PDB entry 8WRB | electron microscopy, 2.91 A resolution | chains B and E of the 5 polymer chains in the assembly

Chain B:
Molecule: Guanine nucleotide-binding protein G(I)/G(S)/G(T) subunit beta-1
Organism: Homo sapiens
UniProtKB: P62873 (GBB1_HUMAN); numbering as in UniProt (aligned over 2-340)
Amino-acid sequence (376 residues; each row starts with the number of its first residue; numbers below 1 keep their minus sign (Met-9 is residue -9)):
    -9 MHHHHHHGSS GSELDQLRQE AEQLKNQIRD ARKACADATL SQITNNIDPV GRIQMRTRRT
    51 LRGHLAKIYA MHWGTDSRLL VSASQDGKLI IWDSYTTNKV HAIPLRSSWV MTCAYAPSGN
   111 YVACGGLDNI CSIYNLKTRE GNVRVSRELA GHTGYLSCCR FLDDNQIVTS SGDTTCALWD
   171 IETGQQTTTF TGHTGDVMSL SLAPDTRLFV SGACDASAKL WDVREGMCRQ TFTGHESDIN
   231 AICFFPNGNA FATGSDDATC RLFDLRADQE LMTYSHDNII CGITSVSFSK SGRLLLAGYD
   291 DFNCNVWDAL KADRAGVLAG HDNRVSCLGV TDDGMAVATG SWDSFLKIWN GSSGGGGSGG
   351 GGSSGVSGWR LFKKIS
Unresolved in the structure: -9 to 1, 344-366
Sequence notes: initiating methionine (-9); expression tag (-8 to 1, 341-366)
Curated features (UniProtKB/Swiss-Prot):
  - modified residue: Ser2 (N-acetylserine), His266 (Phosphohistidine)
  - natural variant: Leu30 (L30F: In MRD42; uncertain significance), Arg52 (R52G: In MRD42), Gly64 (G64V: In MRD42), Asp76 (D76E: In MRD42; D76G: In MRD42), Gly77 (G77S: In MRD42), Lys78 (K78R: In MRD42), Ile80 (I80N: In MRD42; I80T: In MRD42), His91 (H91R: In MRD42; uncertain significance), Ala92 (A92T: In MRD42), Pro94 (P94S: In MRD42), Leu95 (L95P: In MRD42), Arg96 (R96L: In MRD42), 5 further natural variant entries in UniProt

Chain E:
Molecule: Antibody fragment scFv16
Organism: synthetic construct
Notes: antibody fragment or engineered binder
Amino-acid sequence (255 residues; numbered 1 to 255; the number before each row is that of its first residue):
     1 DVQLVESGGG LVQPGGSRKL SCSASGFAFS SFGMHWVRQA PEKGLEWVAY ISSGSGTIYY
    61 ADTVKGRFTI SRDDPKNTLF LQMTSLRSED TAMYYCVRSI YYYGSSPFDF WGQGTTLTVS
   121 SGGGGSGGGG SGGGGSDIVM TQATSSVPVT PGESVSISCR SSKSLLHSNG NTYLYWFLQR
   181 PGQSPQLLIY RMSNLASGVP DRFSGSGSGT AFTLTISRLE AEDVGVYYCM QHLEYPLTFG
   241 AGTKLELLEE NLYFQ
Unresolved in the structure: 121-136, 248-255
Disulfide bonds: Cys22-Cys96, Cys159-Cys229

Interface between chain B and chain E:
Pairs across the interface - 13 pairs, chain B then chain E:
  Asp66(B) - Tyr103(E)
  Arg68(B) - Tyr103(E)
  Leu69(B) - Tyr103(E)  hydrophobic
  Val90(B) - Tyr102(E)  hydrophobic
  His91(B) - Tyr102(E)
  Arg129(B) - Val2(E)
  Arg129(B) - Arg98(E)  hydrogen bond (backbone-side chain)
  Arg129(B) - Phe110(E)
  Glu130(B) - Gly26(E)
  Glu130(B) - Phe27(E)
  Glu130(B) - Ala28(E)  hydrogen bond (backbone-backbone)
  Glu130(B) - Phe32(E)
  Gly131(B) - Phe32(E)
Interface residues without a listed pair, chain B (10 interface residues in all): Asp83, Asn132
Interface residues without a listed pair, chain E (10 interface residues in all): Ile100

Summary:
Chain B and chain E each contribute 10 residues to their interface, with 2 hydrogen bonds. Among the polar
pairs are Arg129(B)-Arg98(E) and Glu130(B)-Ala28(E).
Chain B is Guanine nucleotide-binding protein G(I)/G(S)/G(T) subunit beta-1 (Homo sapiens) and chain E is
Antibody fragment scFv16 (synthetic construct); the structure, Lysophosphatidylserine receptor GPR34-Gi
complex, was determined by electron microscopy, deposited together with 8IZB.
